7Y59 - chains W and X of the 10 polymer chains in the assembly; structure by electron microscopy, 4.51 A resolution (low resolution: residue-level contacts below are approximate; hydrogen-bond / salt-bridge calls are withheld).

== Chain W (and X) ==
Molecule: Derlin-1
From: Homo sapiens
Notes: chain X of this document is another copy of the same molecule, construct and numbering; everything in this record applies to it too
UniProt: Q9BUN8 (DERL1_HUMAN); numbering as in UniProt; present here: 1-214, 240-251
Chain sequence (267 residues; numbered 1 to 292; 25 numbers in that range are skipped by the numbering (no residue carries them; nothing is unmodelled there); the number before each row is that of its first residue):
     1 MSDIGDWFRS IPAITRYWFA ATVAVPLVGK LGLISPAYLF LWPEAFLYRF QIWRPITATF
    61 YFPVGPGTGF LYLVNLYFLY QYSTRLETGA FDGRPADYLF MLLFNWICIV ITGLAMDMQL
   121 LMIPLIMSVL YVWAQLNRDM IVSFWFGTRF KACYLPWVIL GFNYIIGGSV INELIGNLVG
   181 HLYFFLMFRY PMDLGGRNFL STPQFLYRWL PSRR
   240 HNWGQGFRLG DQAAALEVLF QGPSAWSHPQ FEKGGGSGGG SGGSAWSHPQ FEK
Disordered / not traced: 251-292
Differences from the reference sequence: expression tag (252-292)
Swiss-Prot annotation at these positions:
  - motif: Asn241 to Leu248 (SHP-box)
  - modified residue: Ser2 (N-acetylserine), Ser201 (Phosphoserine), Thr202 (Phosphothreonine)
  - mutagenesis: Phe70 (F70C: Impaired ERAD substrate degradation), Leu73 (L73A: Impaired ERAD substrate degradation), Tyr164 (Y164A: Impaired ERAD substrate degradation), Ile165 (I165A: Impaired ERAD substrate degradation), Gly180 (G180V: Reduces interaction with and proteolysis of XBP1 isoform 1), Gly243 to Gly245 (Significantly reduced binding to VCP), Arg247 (R247A: Significantly reduced binding to VCP), Leu248 (L248A: Significantly reduced binding to VCP)

== How chain W and chain X interact ==
Pairs across the interface - 6 pairs, chain W then chain X:
  Met1(W) with Arg138(X); Asp139(X); Arg189(X)
  Asp3(W) with Asp139(X); Lys151(X)
  Pro66(W) with Tyr164(X)
Also at the interface, not in a pair above, chain W (5 interface residues in all): Ser2, Ile4
Also at the interface, not in a pair above, chain X (7 interface residues in all): Tyr154, Phe184

== In short ==
5 residues of chain W and 7 residues of chain X are in contact. Curated annotation (UniProt) lists 10
mutagenesis sites on chain W.
Both chains are Derlin-1 (Homo sapiens). Entry 7Y59 (The cryo-EM structure of human ERAD retro-translocation
complex) was determined by electron microscopy, deposited together with 7Y4W and 7Y53.
